PDB entry 3U9B | X-ray diffraction, 3.20 A resolution | chains A and B of the 3 polymer chains in the assembly

# Chain A (and B)
Name: Chloramphenicol acetyltransferase
Organism: Escherichia coli
Notes: EC 2.3.1.28; chain B of this document is another copy of the same molecule, construct and numbering; everything in this record applies to it too
UniProt: P62577 (CAT_ECOLX); residue numbers follow UniProt; this construct covers 1-219
Sequence (219 residues; row label = number of the first residue in the row):
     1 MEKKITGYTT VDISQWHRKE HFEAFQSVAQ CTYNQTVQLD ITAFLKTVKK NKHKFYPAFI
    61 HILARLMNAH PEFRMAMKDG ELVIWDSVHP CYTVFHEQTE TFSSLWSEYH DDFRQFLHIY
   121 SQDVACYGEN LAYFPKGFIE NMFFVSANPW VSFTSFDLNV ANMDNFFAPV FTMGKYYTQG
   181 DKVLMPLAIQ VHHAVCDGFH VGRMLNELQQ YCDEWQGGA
Unresolved in the structure: 1, 218-219
Swiss-Prot annotation at these positions:
  - active site: H193 (Proton acceptor)
What the authors report for this chain:
  - self-association interface (contacts with another copy of this molecule); pairs are residue here / residue on that copy: D157-D157 (hydrophobic contact), N159-D157
  - catalytic residues: S146 (proposed by the authors, not directly observed)
  - specificity-determining residues: A24, A29 (proposed by the authors, not directly observed)

# Chain A / chain B interface
Pairs across the interface (49):
  F95(A) with F199(B), hydrophobic
  T99(A) with H17(B)
  E100(A) with F199(B); R203(B), salt bridge
  T101(A) with H17(B); R18(B)
  F102(A) with H21(B), hydrogen bond (backbone-side chain); H193(B); D197(B)
  Y133(A) with E20(B)
  N148(A) with Q35(B), hydrogen bond
  W150(A) with G198(B); F199(B); G202(B); N206(B), hydrogen bond (backbone-side chain)
  V151(A) with Q35(B); V37(B), hydrophobic; L205(B), hydrophobic
  S152(A) with V37(B)
  F153(A) with T36(B)
  T154(A) with T36(B), hydrogen bond (backbone-backbone); V37(B); Q38(B); T154(B), hydrogen bond
  S155(A) with N34(B); Q35(B); T36(B), hydrogen bond (backbone-backbone); T154(B); S155(B), hydrogen bond
  F156(A) with Y33(B), hydrophobic; N34(B); Q35(B)
  D157(A) with Y33(B); N34(B), hydrogen bond (backbone-backbone); S155(B); D157(B)
  L158(A) with C31(B), hydrophobic; T32(B); Y33(B), hydrophobic
  N159(A) with C31(B); T32(B), hydrogen bond (backbone-backbone); D157(B); L158(B); N159(B); M163(B)
  V160(A) with Q30(B); C31(B), hydrophobic
  A161(A) with Q30(B), hydrogen bond (backbone-backbone); M163(B), hydrophobic
Also at the interface, not in a pair above, chain A (20 interface residues in all): N162
Also at the interface, not in a pair above, chain B (30 interface residues in all): F156, V160, H200

# Overview
20 residues of chain A and 30 residues of chain B are in contact, with 10 hydrogen bonds and 1 salt bridge.
Polar contacts include E100(A)-R203(B), F102(A)-H21(B) and N148(A)-Q35(B). UniProt lists active-site residue
H193(A) on chain A. From the paper: the catalytic residue S146(A); specificity determinants A24(A) and A29(A).
Both chains are Chloramphenicol acetyltransferase (Escherichia coli). Entry 3U9B (Structure of apo-CATI) was
determined by X-ray diffraction, deposited together with 3U9F.
